8ZDW - chains A and U of the 12 polymer chains in the assembly; structure by electron microscopy, 3.45 A resolution.

[Chain A]
Molecule: Hemagglutinin
Source organism: Influenza A virus (strain A/Vietnam/1203/2004 H5N1)
Reference sequence: Q6DQ33 (Q6DQ33_I04A1); the construct lacks a stretch of the UniProt sequence, so the offset changes along the chain: -5 to 55 = UniProt 1-61; 56-83 = UniProt 63-90; 84-96 = UniProt 92-104; 97-125 = UniProt 106-134; 3 more segments
Sequence (337 residues; numbered -5 to 324 plus 7 insertion-coded residues; the number before each row is that of its first residue; a row labelled like 125A-125B holds insertion residues (125A, then the next letters in order); numbers below 1 keep their minus sign (Met-5 is residue -5)):
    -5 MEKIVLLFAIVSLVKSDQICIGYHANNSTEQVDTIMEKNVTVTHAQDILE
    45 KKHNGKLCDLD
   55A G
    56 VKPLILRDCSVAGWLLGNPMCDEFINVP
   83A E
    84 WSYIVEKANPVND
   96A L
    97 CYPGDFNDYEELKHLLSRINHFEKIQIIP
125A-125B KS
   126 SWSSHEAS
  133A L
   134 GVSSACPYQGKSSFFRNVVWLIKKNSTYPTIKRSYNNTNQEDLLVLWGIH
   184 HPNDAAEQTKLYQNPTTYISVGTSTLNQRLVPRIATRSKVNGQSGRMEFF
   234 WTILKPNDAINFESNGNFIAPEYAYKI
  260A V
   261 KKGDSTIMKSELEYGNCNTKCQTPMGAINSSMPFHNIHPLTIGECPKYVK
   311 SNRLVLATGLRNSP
Disordered / not traced: -5 to 10
Disulfide bonds: Cys52-Cys277, Cys64-Cys76, Cys97-Cys139, Cys281-Cys305
Glycans and other covalent adducts: N-acetylglucosamine (NAG) linked to Asn21, Asn33, Asn158, Asn169, Asn289

[Chain U]
Molecule: Anti-H5N1 hemagglutinin monoclonal anitbody H5M9 heavy chain
Source organism: Mus musculus
Reference sequence: U5LP42 (U5LP42_MOUSE); residues 1-222 here correspond to UniProt positions 20-241 (UniProt number = residue number + 19)
Sequence (222 residues; numbered 1 to 222; the number before each row is that of its first residue):
     1 EVHLQQSGPELVKPGASVKMSCKTSGYTFTEYTIHWMKQSHGKSLEWIGG
    51 IFPNNGDTTYNQKFKVRATLTVGRSSSTAYMDLRSLTSEDSAVYYCVRNY
   101 GSSYGYFDVWGAGTTVTVSSAKTTPPSVYPLAPGSAAQTNSMVTLGCLVK
   151 GYFPEPVTVTWNSGSLSSGVHTFPAVLQSDLYTLSSSVTVPSSTWPSETV
   201 TCNVAHPASSTKVDKKIVPRDC
Disulfide bonds: Cys22-Cys96, Cys147-Cys202

[How chain A and chain U interact]
Contacting residue pairs (21):
  Asp53(A) - Ser102(U)  hydrogen bond
  Lys57(A) - Tyr32(U)
  Lys57(A) - Tyr100(U)
  Ile60(A) - Glu31(U)
  Arg62(A) - Thr28(U)
  Arg62(A) - Glu31(U)
  Glu78(A) - Thr28(U)
  Pro83(A) - Tyr100(U)
  Pro83(A) - Tyr106(U)
  Glu273(A) - Asn54(U)  hydrogen bond
  Tyr274(A) - Glu31(U)
  Tyr274(A) - Phe52(U)
  Tyr274(A) - Asn54(U)  hydrogen bond (backbone-side chain)
  Tyr274(A) - Gly101(U)
  Tyr274(A) - Ser102(U)  hydrogen bond
  Gly275(A) - Phe52(U)
  Asn276(A) - Phe52(U)
  Asn276(A) - Gly101(U)
  Asn276(A) - Ser102(U)
  Cys277(A) - Ser102(U)  hydrogen bond (backbone-side chain)
  Asn278(A) - Tyr104(U)
Other interface residues (no listed pair), chain A (14 interface residues in all): Gly55A, Val82
Other interface residues (no listed pair), chain U (12 interface residues in all): Gly26, Tyr27

[In short]
Chain A and chain U form an interface of 14 and 12 residues respectively, with 5 hydrogen bonds. Among the
polar pairs are Asp53(A)-Ser102(U), Glu273(A)-Asn54(U) and Tyr274(A)-Asn54(U). N-acetylglucosamine is
covalently linked to Asn21(A), Asn33(A), Asn158(A), Asn169(A) and Asn289(A).
Chain A is Hemagglutinin (Influenza A virus (strain A/Vietnam/1203/2004 H5N1)) and chain U is Anti-H5N1
hemagglutinin monoclonal anitbody H5M9 heavy chain (Mus musculus); the structure, The cryoEM structure of H5N1
HA split from symmetric filament in conformation A, was determined by electron microscopy, deposited together
with 8ZDV.
